Entry 4QUD (X-ray diffraction, 2.00 A resolution); this record covers chains A and D of the 4 polymer chains in the assembly.

[Chain A]
Molecule: Caspase-3
From: Homo sapiens
Notes: EC 3.4.22.56
Reference sequence: P42574 (CASP3_HUMAN); numbering as in UniProt (aligned over 1-277)
Chain sequence (277 residues; each row starts with the number of its first residue):
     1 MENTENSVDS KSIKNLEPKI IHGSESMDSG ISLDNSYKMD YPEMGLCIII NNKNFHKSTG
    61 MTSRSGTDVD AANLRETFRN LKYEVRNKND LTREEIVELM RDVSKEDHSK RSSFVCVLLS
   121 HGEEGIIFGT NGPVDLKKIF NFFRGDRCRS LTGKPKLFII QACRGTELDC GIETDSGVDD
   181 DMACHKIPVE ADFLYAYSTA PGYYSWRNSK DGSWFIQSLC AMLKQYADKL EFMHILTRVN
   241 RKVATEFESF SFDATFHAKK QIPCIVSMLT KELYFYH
Not modelled in the structure: 1-28, 175-184, 277
Differences from the reference sequence: engineered mutation Phe140 (Thr in P42574)
UniProt features mapped onto this chain:
  - active site: His121, Cys163
  - modified residue: Met1 (N-acetylmethionine), Lys11 (N6-acetyllysine), Ser26 (Phosphoserine), Cys163 (S-nitrosocysteine), Arg207 (Microbial infection: ADP-riboxanated arginine)
  - mutagenesis: Asp9 (D9A: In P3-D3A mutant; abolished cleavage and activation, leading to prevent thiol protease activity; when associated with A-28 and A-175), Asp28 (D28A: In P3-D3A mutant; abolished cleavage and activation, leading to prevent thiol protease activity; when associated with A-9 and A-175), Asp175 (D175A: In P3-D3A mutant; abolished cleavage and activation, leading to prevent thiol protease activity; when associated with A-9 and A-28), Arg207 (R207A: Abolished ADP-riboxanation by C.violaceum CopC)
Reported in the primary citation:
  - mutagenesis - F55Y (25-fold), T140F (4-fold): decreased catalytic activity
  - contacts within the chain: Phe140-Tyr195 (pi stacking)
  - conformationally variable residues (side-chain flip): His121
  - mutagenesis - Y195A: unchanged catalytic activity
  - catalytic residues: His121 (citing earlier work)
  - mutagenesis - V266H: abolished catalytic activity (citing earlier work)

[Chain D]
Molecule: Ace-asp-glu-val-asp-chloromethylketone inhibitor
Chain sequence (6 residues; row label = number of the first residue in the row):
     1 XDEVDX
Modified positions: ACE (acetyl group) at position 1; 0QE (chloromethane) at position 6

[Chain A / chain D interface]
Pairs across the interface - 29 pairs, chain A then chain D:
  Arg64(A) - Asp5(D)  salt bridge
  Ser120(A) - Asp5(D)
  Ser120(A) - 0QE_6(D)
  His121(A) - Asp5(D)  hydrogen bond (side chain-backbone)
  His121(A) - 0QE_6(D)
  Gly122(A) - 0QE_6(D)
  Gln161(A) - Asp5(D)  hydrogen bond
  Ala162(A) - Asp5(D)
  Cys163(A) - Asp5(D)  hydrogen bond (side chain-backbone)
  Cys163(A) - 0QE_6(D)
  Tyr204(A) - Val4(D)  hydrophobic
  Ser205(A) - Val4(D)
  Ser205(A) - Asp5(D)  hydrogen bond (backbone-backbone)
  Trp206(A) - Asp2(D)
  Trp206(A) - Glu3(D)
  Arg207(A) - ACE_1(D)
  Arg207(A) - Asp2(D)
  Arg207(A) - Glu3(D)  salt bridge
  Arg207(A) - Val4(D)  hydrogen bond (side chain-backbone)
  Arg207(A) - Asp5(D)  salt bridge
  Asn208(A) - ACE_1(D)
  Asn208(A) - Asp2(D)  hydrogen bond
  Ser209(A) - ACE_1(D)
  Ser209(A) - Glu3(D)
  Trp214(A) - Asp2(D)  hydrogen bond
  Glu248(A) - Asp2(D)
  Ser249(A) - Asp2(D)
  Phe250(A) - Asp2(D)  hydrogen bond (backbone-side chain)
  Phe256(A) - Val4(D)  hydrophobic

[Overview]
The interface between chain A and chain D involves 18 residues on one side and 6 on the other; the contacts
include 8 hydrogen bonds and 3 salt bridges. Among the polar pairs are Arg64(A)-Asp5(D), Arg207(A)-Glu3(D) and
Arg207(A)-Asp5(D). The paper reports the catalytic residue His121(A); F55Y and T140F of chain A reduce
catalytic activity; 4 substitutions were tested in all.
Chain A is Caspase-3 (Homo sapiens) and chain D is Ace-asp-glu-val-asp-chloromethylketone inhibitor; the
structure, Caspase-3 T140F, was determined by X-ray diffraction (same publication as 4QTX, 4QTY, 4QU0, 4QU5,
4QU8, 4QU9 and 8 further entries).
